3TI9 - chain A; structure by X-ray diffraction, 1.80 A resolution.

Chain A:
Molecule: Serine protease
From: Dichelobacter nodosus
UniProtKB: Q46547 (Q46547_DICNO); residues 1-344 here correspond to UniProt positions 133-476 (UniProt number = residue number + 132)
Sequence (352 residues; numbered 1 to 352; the number before each row is that of its first residue):
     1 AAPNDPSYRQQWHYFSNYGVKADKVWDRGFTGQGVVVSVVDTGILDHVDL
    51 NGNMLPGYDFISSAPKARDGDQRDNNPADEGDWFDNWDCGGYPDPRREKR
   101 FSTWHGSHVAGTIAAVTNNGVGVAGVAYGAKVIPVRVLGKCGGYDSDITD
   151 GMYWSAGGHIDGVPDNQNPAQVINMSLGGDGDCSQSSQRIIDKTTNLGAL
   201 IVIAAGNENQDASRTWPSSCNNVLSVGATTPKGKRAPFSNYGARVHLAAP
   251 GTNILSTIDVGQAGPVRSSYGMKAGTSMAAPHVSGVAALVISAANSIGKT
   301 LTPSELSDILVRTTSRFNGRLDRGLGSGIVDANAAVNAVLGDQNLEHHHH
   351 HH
Disordered / not traced: 1, 343-352
Construct notes: expression tag (345-352)
Disulfides: Cys-89/Cys-141, Cys-183/Cys-220
Ion coordination: Ca2+ site 1: Asp-5, Asp-49, Val-116, Asn-119, Val-121, Val-123; Ca2+ site 2: Asp-59, Asp-69, Asp-74, Asn-76; Ca2+ site 3: Asp-69, Asp-71, Gln-72, Asp-74
From the paper describing this entry:
  - contacts within the chain: Asp-180/Gln-210 (hydrogen bond)
  - conformationally variable residues (loop rearrangement): Asp-180
  - mutagenesis - D180G/D182G: increased catalytic activity on insoluble elastin
  - catalytic residues: Asp-41, His-105, Ser-277

Summary:
Asp-5, Asp-49, Val-116, Asn-119, Val-121 and Val-123 coordinate Ca2+ site 1. Asp-59, Asp-69, Asp-74 and Asn-76
coordinate Ca2+ site 2. The paper reports catalytic residues Asp-41, His-105 and Ser-277; D180G/D182G increase
catalytic activity on insoluble elastin.
Chain A is Serine protease (Dichelobacter nodosus); the structure, Crystal structure of the basic protease
BprB from the ovine footrot pathogen, Dichelobacter nodosus, was determined by X-ray diffraction together with
3TI7 from the same study.
